Entry 8ETW (electron microscopy, 2.64 A resolution); this record covers chains T and U of the 10 polymer chains in the assembly.

== Chain T ==
Molecule: RuvB-like protein 1
Organism: Saccharomyces cerevisiae S288C
Notes: EC 3.6.4.12
UniProt: Q03940 (RUVB1_YEAST); numbering as in UniProt (aligned over 21-463)
Sequence (443 residues; row label = number of the first residue in the row):
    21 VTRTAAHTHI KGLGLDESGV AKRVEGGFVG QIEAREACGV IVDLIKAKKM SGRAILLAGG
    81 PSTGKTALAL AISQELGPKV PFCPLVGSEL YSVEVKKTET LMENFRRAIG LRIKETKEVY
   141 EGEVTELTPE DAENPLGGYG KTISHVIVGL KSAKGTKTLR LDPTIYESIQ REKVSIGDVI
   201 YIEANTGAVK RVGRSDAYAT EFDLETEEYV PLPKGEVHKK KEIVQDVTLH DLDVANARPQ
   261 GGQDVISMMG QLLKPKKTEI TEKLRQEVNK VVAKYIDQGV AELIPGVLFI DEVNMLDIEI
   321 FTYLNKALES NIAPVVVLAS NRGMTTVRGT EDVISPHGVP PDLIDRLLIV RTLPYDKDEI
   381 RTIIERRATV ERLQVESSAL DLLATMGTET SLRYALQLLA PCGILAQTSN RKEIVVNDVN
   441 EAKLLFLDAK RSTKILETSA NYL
Unresolved in the structure: 153-160
Small-molecule neighbours: ADP (adenosine-5'-diphosphate): Ala26, His27, His29, Ile30, Gly47, Phe48, Val49, Gln51, Gly80, Pro81, Ser82, Thr83, Gly84, Lys85, Thr86, Ala87, Tyr375, Ile383, Leu412, Arg413, Leu416

== Chain U ==
Molecule: RuvB-like protein 2
Organism: Saccharomyces cerevisiae S288C
Notes: EC 3.6.4.12
UniProt: Q12464 (RUVB2_YEAST); residues 15-471 here = UniProt positions 15-471
Sequence (457 residues; row label = number of the first residue in the row):
    15 KSLSLIAAHS HITGLGLDEN LQPRPTSEGM VGQLQARRAA GVILKMVQNG TIAGRAVLVA
    75 GPPSTGKTAL AMGVSQSLGK DVPFTAIAGS EIFSLELSKT EALTQAFRKS IGIKIKEETE
   135 LIEGEVVEIQ IDRSITGGHK QGKLTIKTTD METIYELGNK MIDGLTKEKV LAGDVISIDK
   195 ASGKITKLGR SFARSRDYDA MGADTRFVQC PEGELQKRKT VVHTVSLHEI DVINSRTQGF
   255 LALFTGDTGE IRSEVRDQIN TKVAEWKEEG KAEIVPGVLF IDEVHMLDIE CFSFINRALE
   315 DEFAPIVMMA TNRGVSKTRG TNYKSPHGLP LDLLDRSIII TTKSYNEQEI KTILSIRAQE
   375 EEVELSSDAL DLLTKTGVET SLRYSSNLIS VAQQIAMKRK NNTVEVEDVK RAYLLFLDSA
   435 RSVKYVQENE SQYIDDQGNV QISIAKSADP DAMDTTE
Unresolved in the structure: 210-219, 461-471
Swiss-Prot annotation at these positions:
  - binding site (ATP): Gly75 to Thr82
  - mutagenesis: Gly75 (G75A: Lethal), Gly80 (G80A: Growth defect at 37 degrees Celsius), Lys81 (K81A: Defect in snoRNA accumulation. Growth defect at 37 degrees Celsius; K81E: Lethal; K81R: Growth defect at 37 degrees Celsius), Asp296 (D296N: Lethal), Glu297 (E297G: Lethal)
Small-molecule neighbours: ADP (adenosine-5'-diphosphate): Ala22, His23, His25, Ile26, Gly43, Met44, Val45, Gln47, Pro76, Pro77, Ser78, Thr79, Gly80, Lys81, Thr82, Ala83, Tyr359, Ile367, Leu396, Arg397

== Interface between chain T and chain U ==
Residue-residue contacts (121):
  Val21(T) - Lys281(U)  hydrogen bond (backbone-side chain)
  Thr22(T) - Thr65(U)
  Arg23(T) - Gly64(U)
  Arg23(T) - Thr65(U)
  Arg23(T) - Ile66(U)  hydrogen bond (side chain-backbone)
  Arg23(T) - Ala67(U)
  Arg23(T) - Pro290(U)
  Arg23(T) - Glu316(U)  hydrogen bond (side chain-backbone)
  Arg23(T) - Phe317(U)
  Arg23(T) - Ala318(U)
  Thr24(T) - Thr65(U)  hydrogen bond (backbone-backbone)
  Thr24(T) - Ile66(U)
  Thr24(T) - Ala67(U)  hydrogen bond (backbone-backbone)
  Ala25(T) - Ala67(U)  hydrophobic
  Ala25(T) - Asp315(U)
  Ala26(T) - Glu314(U)
  Thr28(T) - Glu316(U)
  Pro81(T) - Asp346(U)
  Thr86(T) - Arg311(U)  hydrogen bond
  Val106(T) - Ser307(U)
  Val106(T) - Arg311(U)
  Ser108(T) - Thr114(U)
  Ser108(T) - Glu304(U)  hydrogen bond (side chain-backbone)
  Ser108(T) - Ser307(U)
  Glu109(T) - Thr114(U)
  Glu109(T) - Phe308(U)
  Tyr111(T) - Ser112(U)
  Tyr111(T) - Glu304(U)
  Ser112(T) - Glu264(U)
  Val113(T) - Glu110(U)
  Val113(T) - Leu111(U)
  Val113(T) - Ser112(U)
  Val113(T) - Glu264(U)  hydrogen bond (backbone-side chain)
  Glu114(T) - Gly263(U)
  Glu114(T) - Glu264(U)
  Arg127(T) - Ser267(U)
  Arg127(T) - Glu268(U)
  Phe222(T) - Leu171(U)
  Asp223(T) - Tyr169(U)
  Asp223(T) - Glu170(U)  hydrogen bond (backbone-backbone)
  Leu224(T) - Tyr169(U)  hydrophobic
  Leu224(T) - Glu170(U)  hydrogen bond (backbone-backbone)
  Leu224(T) - Leu171(U)  hydrophobic
  Leu224(T) - Gly172(U)
  Leu224(T) - Lys194(U)
  Glu225(T) - Gly172(U)  hydrogen bond (side chain-backbone)
  Glu225(T) - Met175(U)
  Glu225(T) - Lys194(U)
  Thr226(T) - Lys174(U)
  Thr226(T) - Met175(U)
  Thr226(T) - Lys194(U)
  Thr226(T) - Ala195(U)
  Thr226(T) - Gly197(U)
  Glu227(T) - Lys194(U)
  Glu228(T) - Ala195(U)
  Thr248(T) - Glu268(U)  hydrogen bond
  His250(T) - Glu268(U)  salt bridge
  Asp251(T) - Glu268(U)
  Gln263(T) - Arg250(U)  hydrogen bond (side chain-backbone)
  Met268(T) - Gly253(U)
  Met268(T) - Phe254(U)  hydrogen bond (backbone-backbone)
  Met269(T) - Phe254(U)  hydrophobic
  Met269(T) - Leu255(U)  hydrophobic
  Gly270(T) - Gly253(U)
  Lys274(T) - Glu110(U)  salt bridge
  Lys274(T) - Gln252(U)
  Lys274(T) - Asp261(U)
  Lys274(T) - Thr262(U)
  Lys274(T) - Gly263(U)
  Pro275(T) - Thr251(U)
  Pro275(T) - Gln252(U)
  Lys277(T) - Glu264(U)  salt bridge
  Asp311(T) - Arg311(U)  salt bridge
  Glu312(T) - Ser307(U)  hydrogen bond
  Met315(T) - Ile303(U)  hydrophobic
  Met315(T) - Ser307(U)
  Asn341(T) - Asp346(U)
  Arg342(T) - Asp346(U)  salt bridge
  Arg348(T) - Glu304(U)  salt bridge
  Ser411(T) - Asp349(U)  hydrogen bond
  Arg413(T) - Asp349(U)  salt bridge
  Arg413(T) - Arg350(U)
  Gln417(T) - Arg69(U)
  Gln417(T) - Asp349(U)
  Gln417(T) - Arg350(U)  hydrogen bond (side chain-backbone)
  Gln417(T) - Ser351(U)
  Pro421(T) - Val56(U)  hydrophobic
  Ile424(T) - Val56(U)
  Ile424(T) - Met60(U)  hydrophobic
  Leu425(T) - Arg52(U)
  Gln427(T) - Lys59(U)  hydrogen bond
  Gln427(T) - Asn63(U)
  Thr428(T) - Asn34(U)
  Thr428(T) - Leu35(U)
  Glu441(T) - Arg52(U)  salt bridge
  Leu445(T) - Gln49(U)
  Leu445(T) - Arg52(U)
  Leu445(T) - Ile353(U)
  Phe446(T) - Ala53(U)  hydrophobic
  Phe446(T) - Ile352(U)  hydrophobic
  Phe446(T) - Ile353(U)
  Leu447(T) - Ile352(U)
  Leu447(T) - Ile353(U)  hydrogen bond (backbone-backbone)
  Leu447(T) - Thr355(U)
  Asp448(T) - Ile353(U)
  Ser452(T) - His341(U)  hydrogen bond
  Ser452(T) - Ile353(U)
  Thr453(T) - Pro340(U)
  Leu456(T) - Gly328(U)
  Leu456(T) - Val329(U)
  Leu456(T) - Pro340(U)  hydrophobic
  Leu456(T) - His341(U)
  Asn461(T) - Pro77(U)
  Tyr462(T) - Gly75(U)
  Tyr462(T) - Pro76(U)
  Tyr462(T) - Pro77(U)
  Tyr462(T) - Asn326(U)
  Leu463(T) - Gly75(U)
  Leu463(T) - Pro76(U)
  Leu463(T) - His341(U)
  Leu463(T) - Thr355(U)
Also at the interface, not in a pair above, chain T (68 interface residues in all): His27, Val265, Gln271, Leu273, Glu391, Arg392, Tyr414, Leu418, Ala449
Also at the interface, not in a pair above, chain U (80 interface residues in all): Ile57, Ala74, Leu109, Ile125, Ile136, Leu158, Ile168, Ile192, Ser196, Arg327, Tyr337, Leu348, Ile354, Thr356

== Overview ==
68 residues of chain T and 80 residues of chain U are in contact, with 20 hydrogen bonds and 8 salt bridges.
Among the polar pairs are His250(T)-Glu268(U), Lys274(T)-Glu110(U) and Lys277(T)-Glu264(U). Bound to chain T:
ADP. Ligands of chain U: ADP.
Chain T is RuvB-like protein 1 and chain U is RuvB-like protein 2, both from Saccharomyces cerevisiae S288C;
the structure, Class3 of INO80-Hexasome complex, was determined by electron microscopy (same publication as
8ETS, 8ETT, 8ETU, 8ETV, 8EU9, 8EUE, 8EUF and 8EUJ).
